6NFI - chain A; structure by X-ray diffraction, 2.41 A resolution.

Chain A:
Name: Tyrosine-protein kinase BTK
Organism: Homo sapiens
Notes: EC 2.7.10.2; fragment: kinase domain
UniProtKB: Q06187 (BTK_HUMAN); numbering as in UniProt (aligned over 392-659)
Chain sequence (268 residues; row label = number of the first residue in the row):
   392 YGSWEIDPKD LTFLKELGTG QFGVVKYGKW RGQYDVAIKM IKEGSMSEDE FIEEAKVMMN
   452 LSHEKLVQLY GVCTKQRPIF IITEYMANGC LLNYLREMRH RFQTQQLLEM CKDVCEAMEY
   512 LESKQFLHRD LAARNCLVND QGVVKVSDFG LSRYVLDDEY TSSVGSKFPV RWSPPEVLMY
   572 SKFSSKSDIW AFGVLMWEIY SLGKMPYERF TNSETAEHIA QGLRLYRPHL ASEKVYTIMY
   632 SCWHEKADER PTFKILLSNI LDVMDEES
Unresolved in the structure: 411-414, 433-435, 468-469, 542-557
Small-molecule neighbours: KLP (N-(3-{[(2,6-dimethylphenyl)methyl]amino}-7-methoxyindeno[1,2-c]pyrazol-6-yl)methanesulfonamide): Leu408, Gly409, Val416, Ala428, Ile429, Lys430, Met449, Val458, Ile472, Thr474, Glu475, Tyr476, Met477, Ala478, Gly480, Cys481, Leu528, Ser538, Phe540
Swiss-Prot annotation at these positions:
  - motif: Trp581 to Trp588 (CAV1-binding)
  - active site: Asp521 (Proton acceptor)
  - binding site (ATP): Leu408 to Val416, Lys430
  - binding site (clofedanol): Thr474 to Met477, Leu542
  - binding site (dasatinib): Thr474 to Met477
  - modified residue: Tyr551 (Phosphotyrosine), Ser604 (Phosphoserine), Tyr617 (Phosphotyrosine), Ser623 (Phosphoserine), Ser659 (Phosphoserine)
  - natural variant: Leu408 (L408P: In XLA), Gly414 (G414R: In XLA), Tyr418 (Y418H: In XLA), Ile429 (I429N: In XLA), Lys430 (K430E: In XLA; K430R: In XLA), Glu445 (E445D: In XLA), Gly462 (G462D: In XLA; G462V: In XLA), Tyr476 (Y476D: In XLA), Met477 (M477R: In XLA), Cys481 (C481S: Found in patients with chronic lymphocytic leukemia; uncertain significance), Cys502 (C502F: In XLA; C502W: In XLA), Cys506 (C506R: In XLA; C506Y: In XLA), 36 further natural variant entries in UniProt
  - mutagenesis: Tyr551 (Y551F: Loss of phosphorylation of GTF2I), Tyr617 (Y617E: Defective in mediating calcium response)

Overview:
Bound to chain A: compound KLP. Curated annotation (UniProt) lists active-site residue Asp521, 10 ATP-binding
residues, 5 clofedanol-binding residues and 4 dasatinib-binding residues.
Chain A is Tyrosine-protein kinase BTK (Homo sapiens); the structure, BTK in complex with inhibitor
N-(3-{[(2,6-dimethylphenyl)methyl]amino}-7-methoxyindeno[1,2-c]pyrazol-6-yl)methanesulfonamide, was determined
by X-ray diffraction, deposited together with 6NFH.
